Entry 7P3Q (electron microscopy, 3.12 A resolution); this record covers chains A and B of the 8 polymer chains in the assembly.

Chain A (and B):
Protein: Transcriptional repressor NrdR
Source organism: Streptomyces coelicolor A3(2)
Notes: chain B of this document is another copy of the same molecule, construct and numbering; everything in this record applies to it too
Reference sequence: O69980 (NRDR_STRCO); numbering as in UniProt (aligned over 1-182)
Amino-acid sequence (195 residues; numbered 1 to 195; the number before each row is that of its first residue):
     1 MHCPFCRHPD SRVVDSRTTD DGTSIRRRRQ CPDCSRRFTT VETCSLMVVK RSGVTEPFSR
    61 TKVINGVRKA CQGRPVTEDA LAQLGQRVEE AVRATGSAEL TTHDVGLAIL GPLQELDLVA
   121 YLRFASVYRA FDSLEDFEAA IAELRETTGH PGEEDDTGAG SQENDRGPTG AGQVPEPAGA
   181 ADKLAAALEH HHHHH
Not modelled in the structure: 148-195
Sequence notes: expression tag (183-195)
Bound ions: Zn2+: C3, C6, C31, C34
Small-molecule neighbours:
  - ATP (adenosine-5'-triphosphate): V48, K50, R51, E56, P57, F58, S59, K62, V63, T102, V105, G106, I109, F124, Y128
  - 2'-deoxyadenosine 5'-triphosphate (DTP): K50, E56, K62, G66, K69, A70, R123, F124, V127, Y128
Swiss-Prot annotation at these positions:
  - zinc finger: C3 to C34
  - mutagenesis: C3 (C3A: 7-fold reduction in the amount of zinc bound. No binding to nrdABS and nrdRJ promoters), K50 to R51 (Loss of ATP/dATP binding. Weak binding to nrdABS and nrdRJ promoters)
From the paper describing this entry:
  - binding site for ATP: K50, R51, E56
  - binding site for 2'-deoxyadenosine 5'-triphosphate: K62, K69, F124, V127, Y128
  - conformationally variable residues (side-chain flip): Y128

Chain A / chain B interface:
Pairs across the interface - 38 pairs, chain A then chain B:
  Q72(A) with V127(B)
  R74(A) with F131(B); D132(B), hydrogen bond (side chain-backbone)
  L118(A) with L134(B)
  V119(A) with S126(B); F131(B); D132(B); S133(B); F137(B), hydrophobic
  L122(A) with L134(B), hydrophobic; F137(B), hydrophobic
  R123(A) with S126(B), hydrogen bond; V127(B)
  S126(A) with R123(B), hydrogen bond (backbone-side chain)
  V127(A) with Q72(B); R123(B)
  A130(A) with R74(B)
  F131(A) with V119(B)
  D132(A) with R74(B), salt bridge; V119(B)
  S133(A) with V119(B)
  L134(A) with L118(B), hydrophobic; V119(B); L122(B), hydrophobic; I141(B), hydrophobic; L144(B), hydrophobic; R145(B)
  E135(A) with R145(B), salt bridge
  F137(A) with V119(B), hydrophobic; L122(B), hydrophobic
  E138(A) with I141(B); R145(B), salt bridge
  I141(A) with E138(B); I141(B), hydrophobic
  L144(A) with L134(B), hydrophobic
  R145(A) with L134(B); E135(B), salt bridge; E138(B)
Also at the interface, not in a pair above, chain A (20 interface residues in all): G73
Also at the interface, not in a pair above, chain B (19 interface residues in all): A130

Overview:
The interface between chain A and chain B involves 20 residues on one side and 19 on the other, with 3
hydrogen bonds and 4 salt bridges. Polar contacts include D132(A)-R74(B), E135(A)-R145(B) and E138(A)-R145(B).
The paper reports a binding site for 2'-deoxyadenosine 5'-triphosphate at K62(A), K69(A) and F124(A) among
others; a binding site for ATP at K50(A), R51(A) and E56(A).
Both chains are Transcriptional repressor NrdR (Streptomyces coelicolor A3(2)). Entry 7P3Q (Streptomyces
coelicolor dATP/ATP-loaded NrdR octamer) was determined by electron microscopy, deposited together with 7P37
and 7P3F.
